7RNE - chains A and C of the 6 polymer chains in the assembly; structure by X-ray diffraction, 2.73 A resolution.

== Chain A (and C) ==
Molecule: Caspase-3 subunit p17
Organism: Homo sapiens
Notes: chain C of this document is another copy of the same molecule, construct and numbering; everything in this record applies to it too
Reference sequence: P42574 (CASP3_HUMAN); residue numbers follow UniProt; this construct covers 34-174
Amino-acid sequence (141 residues; numbered 34 to 174; the number before each row is that of its first residue):
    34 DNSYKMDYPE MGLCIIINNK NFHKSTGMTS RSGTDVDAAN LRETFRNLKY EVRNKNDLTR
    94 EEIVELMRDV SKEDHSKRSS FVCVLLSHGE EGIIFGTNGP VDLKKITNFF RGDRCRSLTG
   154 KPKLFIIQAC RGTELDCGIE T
UniProt features mapped onto this chain:
  - active site: His121, Cys163
  - modified residue: Cys163 (S-nitrosocysteine)
What the authors report for this chain:
  - binding site for Ac-YKPVD-CHO: Cys163

== Chain A / chain C interface ==
Pairs across the interface (7; chain A residue first):
  Gly145(A) - Ile172(C)
  Asp146(A) - Ile172(C)
  Arg149(A) - Ile172(C)
  Arg149(A) - Glu173(C)  hydrogen bond (side chain-backbone)
  Thr152(A) - Thr174(C)
  Ile172(A) - Gly145(C)
  Ile172(A) - Arg149(C)
Also at the interface, not in a pair above, chain A (6 interface residues in all): Glu167
Also at the interface, not in a pair above, chain C (8 interface residues in all): Arg144, Asp146, Thr152

== In short ==
6 residues of chain A and 8 residues of chain C are in contact, with 1 hydrogen bond. The hydrogen-bonded pair
is Arg149(A)-Glu173(C). UniProt lists active-site residues His121(A) and Cys163(A) on chain A. From the paper:
a binding site for Ac-YKPVD-CHO at Cys163(A).
Chain A and chain C are both Caspase-3 subunit p17 (Homo sapiens); the structure, Crystal structure of
caspase-3 with inhibitor Ac-YKPVD-CHO, was determined by X-ray diffraction (same publication as 7RN7, 7RN8,
7RN9, 7RNB, 7RND, 7RNF and 7SEO).
